PDB entry 7TYO | electron microscopy, 2.70 A resolution | chains B and R of the 6 polymer chains in the assembly

# Chain B
Protein: Guanine nucleotide-binding protein G(I)/G(S)/G(T) subunit beta-1
From: Homo sapiens
Reference sequence: P62873 (GBB1_HUMAN); numbering as in UniProt (aligned over 2-340)
Amino-acid sequence (350 residues; each row starts with the number of its first residue; numbers below 1 keep their minus sign (Met-9 is residue -9)):
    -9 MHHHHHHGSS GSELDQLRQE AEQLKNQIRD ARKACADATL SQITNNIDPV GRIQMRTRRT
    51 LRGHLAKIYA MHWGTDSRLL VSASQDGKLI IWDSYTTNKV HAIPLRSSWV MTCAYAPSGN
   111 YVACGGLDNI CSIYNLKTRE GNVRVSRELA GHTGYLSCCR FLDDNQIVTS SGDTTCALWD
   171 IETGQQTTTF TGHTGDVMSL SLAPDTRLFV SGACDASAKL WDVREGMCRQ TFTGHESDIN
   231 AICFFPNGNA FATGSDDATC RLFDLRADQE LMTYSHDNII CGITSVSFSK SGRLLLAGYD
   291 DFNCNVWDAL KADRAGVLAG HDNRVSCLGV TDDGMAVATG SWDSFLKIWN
Unresolved in the structure: -9 to 1
Construct notes: expression tag (-9 to 1)
Swiss-Prot annotation at these positions:
  - modified residue: Ser2 (N-acetylserine), His266 (Phosphohistidine)

# Chain R
Protein: Calcitonin receptor
From: Homo sapiens
Reference sequence: P30988 (CALCR_HUMAN), isoform P30988-2; numbering as in UniProt (aligned over 25-474)
Amino-acid sequence (501 residues; numbered -7 to 493; the number before each row is that of its first residue; numbers below 1 keep their minus sign (Met-7 is residue -7)):
    -7 MKTIIALSYI FCLVFADYKD DDDLEVLFQG PAAFSNQTYP TIEPKPFLYV VGRKKMMDAQ
    53 YKCYDRMQQL PAYQGEGPYC NRTWDGWLCW DDTPAGVLSY QFCPDYFPDF DPSEKVTKYC
   113 DEKGVWFKHP ENNRTWSNYT MCNAFTPEKL KNAYVLYYLA IVGHSLSIFT LVISLGIFVF
   173 FRSLGCQRVT LHKNMFLTYI LNSMIIIIHL VEVVPNGELV RRDPVSCKIL HFFHQYMMAC
   233 NYFWMLCEGI YLHTLIVVAV FTEKQRLRWY YLLGWGFPLV PTTIHAITRA VYFNDNCWLS
   293 VETHLLYIIH GPVMAALVVN FFFLLNIVRV LVTKMRETHE AESHMYLKAV KATMILVPLL
   353 GIQFVVFPWR PSNKMLGKIY DYVMHSLIHF QGFFVATIYC FCNNEVQTTV KRQWAQFKIQ
   413 WNQRWGRRPS NRSARAAAAA AEAGDIPIYI CHQELRNEPA NNQGEESAEI IPLNIIEQES
   473 SAPAGLEVLF QGPHHHHHHH H
Unresolved in the structure: -7 to 37, 61-70, 114-116, 410-493
Construct notes: expression tag (-7 to 24, 475-493); conflict Leu447 (Pro in P30988)
Swiss-Prot annotation at these positions:
  - glycosylation (N-linked (GlcNAc...) asparagine): Asn28, Asn73, Asn125, Asn130
Disulfide bonds: Cys55-Cys81, Cys72-Cys112, Cys95-Cys134, Cys219-Cys289
Covalently attached groups: N-acetylglucosamine (NAG) linked to Asn130

# Chain B / chain R interface
Residue-residue contacts (5):
  Arg52(B) - Arg174(R)
  Ala309(B) - Gln408(R)
  Asp312(B) - Ser175(R)  hydrogen bond
  Asp312(B) - Arg404(R)  salt bridge
  Asp312(B) - Gln405(R)  hydrogen bond
Interface residues without a listed pair, chain B (5 interface residues in all): Gly310, His311

# In short
Chain B and chain R each contribute 5 residues to their interface, with 2 hydrogen bonds and 1 salt bridge.
Polar contacts include Asp312(B)-Arg404(R), Asp312(B)-Ser175(R) and Asp312(B)-Gln405(R). N-acetylglucosamine
is covalently linked to Asn130(R).
Here chain B is Guanine nucleotide-binding protein G(I)/G(S)/G(T) subunit beta-1 and chain R is Calcitonin
receptor, both from Homo sapiens. Entry 7TYO (Calcitonin receptor in complex with Gs and human calcitonin
peptide) was determined by electron microscopy together with 7TYF, 7TYH, 7TYI, 7TYL, 7TYN, 7TYW and 3 further
entries from the same study.
